Entry 4GA4 (X-ray diffraction, 3.51 A resolution); this record covers chains A and B.

== Chain A (and B) ==
Protein: Putative thymidine phosphorylase
Source organism: Thermococcus kodakarensis
Notes: EC 2.4.2.4; chain B of this document is another copy of the same molecule, construct and numbering; everything in this record applies to it too
Reference sequence: Q5JCX3 (TYPH_PYRKO); residue numbers follow UniProt; this construct covers 85-503
Chain sequence (440 residues; each row starts with the number of its first residue):
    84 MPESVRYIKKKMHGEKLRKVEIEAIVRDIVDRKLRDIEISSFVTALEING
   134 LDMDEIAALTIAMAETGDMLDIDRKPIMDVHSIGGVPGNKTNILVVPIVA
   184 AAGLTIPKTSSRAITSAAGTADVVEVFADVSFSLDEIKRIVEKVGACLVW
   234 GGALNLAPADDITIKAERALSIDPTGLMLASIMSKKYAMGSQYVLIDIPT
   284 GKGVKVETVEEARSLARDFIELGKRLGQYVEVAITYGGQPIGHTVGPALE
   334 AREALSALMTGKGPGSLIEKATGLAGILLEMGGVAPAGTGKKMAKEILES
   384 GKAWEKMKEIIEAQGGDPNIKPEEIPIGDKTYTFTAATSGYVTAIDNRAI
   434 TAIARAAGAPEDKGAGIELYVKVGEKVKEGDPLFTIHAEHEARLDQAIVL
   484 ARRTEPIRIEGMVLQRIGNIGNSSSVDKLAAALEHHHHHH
Not modelled in the structure: 84, 503-523
Sequence notes: expression tag (84, 504-523)
Curated features (UniProtKB/Swiss-Prot):
  - active site: Asp256 (Proton donor)
  - binding site (AMP): Gly168, Ser194 to Ser199, Thr203, Ser264, Lys288

== How chain A and chain B interact ==
Pairs across the interface - 31 pairs, chain A then chain B:
  Ala299(A) - Ile500(B)  hydrophobic
  Glu314(A) - Ile500(B)
  Val315(A) - Arg499(B)
  Val315(A) - Ile500(B)  hydrogen bond (backbone-backbone)
  Ala316(A) - Gln498(B)
  Ile317(A) - Met495(B)
  Ile317(A) - Val496(B)
  Ile317(A) - Leu497(B)  hydrogen bond (backbone-backbone)
  Ile317(A) - Gln498(B)  hydrogen bond (backbone-backbone)
  Thr318(A) - Met495(B)
  Tyr319(A) - Met495(B)  hydrogen bond (backbone-backbone)
  Tyr319(A) - Leu497(B)
  Gly348(A) - Tyr424(B)
  Ser349(A) - Met495(B)
  Glu352(A) - Met495(B)
  Lys353(A) - Met495(B)
  Tyr424(A) - Gly348(B)
  Lys455(A) - Gly457(B)  hydrogen bond (side chain-backbone)
  Met495(A) - Ile317(B)
  Met495(A) - Thr318(B)
  Met495(A) - Tyr319(B)  hydrogen bond (backbone-backbone)
  Met495(A) - Ser349(B)
  Met495(A) - Lys353(B)
  Val496(A) - Ile317(B)
  Leu497(A) - Ile317(B)  hydrogen bond (backbone-backbone)
  Gln498(A) - Ala316(B)
  Gln498(A) - Ile317(B)  hydrogen bond (backbone-backbone)
  Arg499(A) - Val315(B)
  Ile500(A) - Glu314(B)
  Ile500(A) - Val315(B)  hydrogen bond (backbone-backbone)
  Asn502(A) - Glu314(B)
Also at the interface, not in a pair above, chain A (22 interface residues in all): Gly457, Gly501
Also at the interface, not in a pair above, chain B (23 interface residues in all): Ala299, Ile303, Glu352, Lys455, Gly494, Asn502

== Overview ==
The interface between chain A and chain B involves 22 residues on one side and 23 on the other; the contacts
include 9 hydrogen bonds. Among the polar pairs are Lys455(A)-Gly457(B), Val315(A)-Ile500(B) and
Ile317(A)-Leu497(B).
Chain A and chain B are both Putative thymidine phosphorylase (Thermococcus kodakarensis); the structure,
Crystal structure of AMP phosphorylase N-terminal deletion mutant, was determined by X-ray diffraction,
deposited together with 4GA5 and 4GA6.
